Entry 1NM9 (X-ray diffraction, 2.10 A resolution); this record covers chain A.

[Chain A]
Protein: Alpha-amylase, salivary
Source organism: Homo sapiens
Notes: EC 3.2.1.1
UniProt: P04745 (AMYS_HUMAN); residues 1-496 here correspond to UniProt positions 16-511 (UniProt number = residue number + 15)
Sequence (496 residues; numbered 1 to 496; the number before each row is that of its first residue):
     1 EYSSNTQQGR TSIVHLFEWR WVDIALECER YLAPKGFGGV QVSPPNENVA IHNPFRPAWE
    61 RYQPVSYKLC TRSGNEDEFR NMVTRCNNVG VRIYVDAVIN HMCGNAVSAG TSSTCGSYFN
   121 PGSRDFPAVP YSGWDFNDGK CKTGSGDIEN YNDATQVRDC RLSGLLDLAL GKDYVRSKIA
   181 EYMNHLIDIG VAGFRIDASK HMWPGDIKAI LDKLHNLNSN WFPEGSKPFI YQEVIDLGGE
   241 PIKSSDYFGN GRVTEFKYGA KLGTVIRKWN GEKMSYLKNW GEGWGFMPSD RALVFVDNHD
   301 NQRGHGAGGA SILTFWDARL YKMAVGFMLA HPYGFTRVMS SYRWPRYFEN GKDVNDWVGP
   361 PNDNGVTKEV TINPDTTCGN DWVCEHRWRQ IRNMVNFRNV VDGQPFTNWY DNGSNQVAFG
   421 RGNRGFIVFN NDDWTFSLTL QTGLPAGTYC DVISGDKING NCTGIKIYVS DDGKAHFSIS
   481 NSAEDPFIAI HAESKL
Differences from the reference sequence: engineered mutation Ala58 (Trp73 in P04745)
Modified residues: Glu1 (pyroglutamic acid; PCA)
Cystine bridges: Cys28-Cys86, Cys70-Cys115, Cys141-Cys160, Cys378-Cys384, Cys450-Cys462
Bound ions: Ca2+: Asn100, Arg158, Asp167, His201
Small-molecule neighbours: 4-amino-4,6-dideoxy-alpha-D-glucopyranose / alpha-D-glucopyranose / 5-hydroxymethyl-chonduritol: Tyr62, Val98, His101, Tyr151, Leu162, Leu165, Arg195, Asp197, Ala198, Lys200, His201, Glu233, Ile235, Glu240, His299, Asp300, Gly306, Ala307

[Overview]
Chain A binds 4-amino-4,6-dideoxy-alpha-D-glucopyranose / alpha-D-glucopyranose / 5-hydroxymethyl-chonduritol.
The Ca2+ site is built by Asn100, Arg158, Asp167 and His201.
Chain A is Alpha-amylase, salivary (Homo sapiens); the structure, Crystal structure of recombinant human
salivary amylase mutant W58A, was determined by X-ray diffraction (same publication as 1JXJ).
